Entry 4PAR (X-ray diffraction, 2.89 A resolution); this record covers chains G and C of the 8 polymer chains in the assembly.

== Chain G ==
Molecule: 14-nt DNA strand
Sequence (14 nucleotides; each row starts with the number of its first residue):
    29 TATTGTATCG AGCA

== Chain C ==
Protein: Uncharacterized protein AbaSI
From: Acinetobacter baumannii
UniProtKB: B0VN39 (B0VN39_ACIBS); numbering as in UniProt (aligned over 1-321)
Amino-acid sequence (321 residues; row label = number of the first residue in the row):
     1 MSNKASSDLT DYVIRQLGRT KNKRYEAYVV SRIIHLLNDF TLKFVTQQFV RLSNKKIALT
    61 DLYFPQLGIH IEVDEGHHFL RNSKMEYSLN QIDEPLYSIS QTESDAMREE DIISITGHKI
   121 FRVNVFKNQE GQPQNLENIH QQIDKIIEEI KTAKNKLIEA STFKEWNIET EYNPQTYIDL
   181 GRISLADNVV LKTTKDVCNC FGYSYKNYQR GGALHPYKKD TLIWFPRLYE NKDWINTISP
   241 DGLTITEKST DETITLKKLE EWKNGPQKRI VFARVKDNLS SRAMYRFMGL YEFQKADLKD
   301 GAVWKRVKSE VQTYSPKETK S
Unresolved in the structure: 1-3, 318-321
Sequence notes: engineered mutation Ser-2 (Cys in B0VN39), Ser-309 (Cys in B0VN39), Ser-321 (Cys in B0VN39)
Reported in the primary citation:
  - catalytic residues: Lys-23, Asp-61, Glu-72, Val-73, Asp-74, Glu-75, His-78 (proposed by the authors, not directly observed)
  - mutagenesis - K23A, D61A, E75A, H78A, D105A, W234A, L259A, R269A, W304A: abolished catalytic activity
  - mutagenesis - D74A, E103A, R108A, W224A, N236A: decreased catalytic activity
  - mutagenesis - H77A, Q209A, T253A, K263A: unchanged catalytic activity
  - binding site for the 18-nt DNA strand: Gln-209, Arg-282
  - binding site for the 18-nt DNA strand: Gln-209

== How chain G and chain C interact ==
Contacting residue pairs (10; chain G residue first):
  DA30(G) with Gln-209(C), base contact
  DT31(G) with Lys-206(C), sugar contact; Asn-207(C), sugar contact; Gln-209(C), hydrogen bond to the base
  DT32(G) with Tyr-205(C), phosphate contact; Lys-206(C), hydrogen bond to the phosphate; Asn-207(C), sugar contact
  DG33(G) with Tyr-205(C), hydrogen bond to the phosphate; Arg-210(C), hydrogen bond to the phosphate
  DT34(G) with Arg-210(C), salt bridge to the phosphate
Also at the interface, not in a pair above, chain C (6 interface residues in all): Tyr-208

== In short ==
Chain G and chain C form an interface of 5 and 6 residues respectively, with 4 hydrogen bonds and 1 salt
bridge. Polar pairs include DT31(G)/Gln-209(C), DT32(G)/Lys-206(C) and DG33(G)/Tyr-205(C). The paper reports
catalytic residues Lys-23(C), Asp-61(C) and Glu-72(C) among others; K23A, D61A and E75A of chain C, among
others, abolish catalytic activity; 18 substitutions were tested in all.
Chain G is a 14-nt DNA strand and chain C is Uncharacterized protein AbaSI (Acinetobacter baumannii); the
structure, The 5-Hydroxymethylcytosine-Specific Restriction Enzyme AbaSI in a Complex with Product-like DNA,
was determined by X-ray diffraction together with 4PBA and 4PBB from the same study.
